7CW0 - chains D and E of the 16 polymer chains in the assembly; structure by electron microscopy, 5.90 A resolution (low resolution: residue-level contacts below are approximate; hydrogen-bond / salt-bridge calls are withheld).

[Chain D]
Molecule: E1 glycoprotein
Organism: Chikungunya virus
Amino-acid sequence (439 residues; each row starts with the number of its first residue):
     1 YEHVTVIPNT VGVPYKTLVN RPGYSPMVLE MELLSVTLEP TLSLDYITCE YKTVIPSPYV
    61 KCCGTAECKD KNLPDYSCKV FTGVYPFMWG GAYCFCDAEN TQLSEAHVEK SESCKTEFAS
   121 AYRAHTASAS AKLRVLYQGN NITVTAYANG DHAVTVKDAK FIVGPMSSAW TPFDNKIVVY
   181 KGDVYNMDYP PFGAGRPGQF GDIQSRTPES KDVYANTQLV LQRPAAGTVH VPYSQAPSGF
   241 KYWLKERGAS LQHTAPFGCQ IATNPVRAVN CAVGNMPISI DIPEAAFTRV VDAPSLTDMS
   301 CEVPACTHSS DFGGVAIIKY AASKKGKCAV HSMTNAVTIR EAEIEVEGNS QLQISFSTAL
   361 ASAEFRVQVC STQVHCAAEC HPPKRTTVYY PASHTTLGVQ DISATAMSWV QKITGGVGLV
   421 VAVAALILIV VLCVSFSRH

[Chain E]
Molecule: E2 glycoprotein
Organism: Chikungunya virus
Notes: EC 3.4.21.90
Amino-acid sequence (419 residues; each row starts with the number of its first residue):
     5 NFNVYKATRP YLAHCPDCGE GHSCHSPVAL ERIRNEATDG TLKIQVSLQI GIKTDDSHDW
    65 TKLRYMDNHM PADAERAGLF VRTSAPCTIT GTIGHFILAR CPKGETLTVG FTDSRKISHS
   125 CTHPFHHDPP VIGREKFHSR PQHGKELPCS TYVQSTAATT EEIEVHMPPD TPDHTLMSQQ
   185 SGNVKITVNG QTVRYKCNCG GSNEGLTTTD KVINNCKVDQ CHAAVTNHKK WQYNSPLVPR
   245 NAELGDRKGK IHIPFPLANV TCRVPKARNP TVTYGKNQVI MLLYPDHPTL LSYRNMGEEP
   305 NYQEEWVMHK KEVVLTVPTE GLEVTWGNNE PYKYWPQLST NGTAHGHPHE IILYYYELYP
   365 TMTVVVVSVA TFILLSMVGM AAGMCMCARR RCITPYELTP GATVPFLLSL ICCIRTAKA

[Chain D / chain E interface]
Residue-residue contacts (2):
  Gly90(D) - Asp177(E)
  Phe257(D) - Met300(E)
Interface residues without a listed pair, chain D (3 interface residues in all): Val388
Interface residues without a listed pair, chain E (3 interface residues in all): Pro340

[Overview]
Chain D and chain E each contribute 3 residues to their interface.
Chain D is E1 glycoprotein and chain E is E2 glycoprotein, both from Chikungunya virus; the structure, Cryo-EM
structure of Chikungunya virus in complex with mAb CHK-263 IgG, was determined by electron microscopy together
with 7CVY, 7CVZ, 7CW2 and 7CW3 from the same study.
